PDB entry 8TPA | electron microscopy, 3.00 A resolution | chains A and H of the 12 polymer chains in the assembly

== Chain A ==
Molecule: Hemagglutinin HA1 chain
Source organism: Influenza A virus (A/New Caledonia/20/1999(H1N1))
Reference sequence: Q6WG00 (Q6WG00_9INFA); the construct lacks a stretch of the UniProt sequence, so the offset changes along the chain: -6 to 54 = UniProt 1-61; 55-83 = UniProt 63-91; 84-95 = UniProt 93-104; 96-135 = UniProt 106-145; 2 more segments
Chain sequence (343 residues; each row starts with the number of its first residue; a row labelled like 135A-135C holds insertion residues (135A, then the next letters in order); numbers below 1 keep their minus sign (Met-6 is residue -6)):
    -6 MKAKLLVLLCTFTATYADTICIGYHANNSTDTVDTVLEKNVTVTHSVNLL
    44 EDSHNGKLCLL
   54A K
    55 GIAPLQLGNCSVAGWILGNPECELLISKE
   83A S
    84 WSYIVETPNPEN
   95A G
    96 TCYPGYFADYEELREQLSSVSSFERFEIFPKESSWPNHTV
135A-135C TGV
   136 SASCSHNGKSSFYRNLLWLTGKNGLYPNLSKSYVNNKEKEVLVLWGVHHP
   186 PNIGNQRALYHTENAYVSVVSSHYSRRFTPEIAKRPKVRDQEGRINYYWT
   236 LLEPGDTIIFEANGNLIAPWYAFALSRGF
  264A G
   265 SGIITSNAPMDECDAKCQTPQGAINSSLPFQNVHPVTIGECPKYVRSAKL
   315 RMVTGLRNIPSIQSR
Not modelled in the structure: -6 to 10, 326-329
Disulfide bonds: Cys52-Cys277, Cys64-Cys76, Cys97-Cys139, Cys281-Cys305
Covalent attachments: N-acetylglucosamine (NAG) linked to Asn63, Asn95, Asn132, Asn163, Asn289

== Chain H ==
Molecule: Heavy chain of Fab 2-2-1G06
Source organism: Homo sapiens
Notes: antibody fragment or engineered binder
Chain sequence (126 residues; each row starts with the number of its first residue; a row labelled like 35A-35B holds insertion residues (35A, then the next letters in order)):
     1 QVQLRESGPGLVKPSQTLSLTCTVSGDSISNGGLY
35A-35B WN
    36 WIRQRPGRGLEWIGYIYYNGVTTYNPSLRSRIAISLETAKNQLSLRL
82A-82C SSV
    83 SAADTAIYYCAREGWVPD
100A-100H YGGRNYYL
   101 DFWGQGTLVTVSS
Disulfide bonds: Cys22-Cys92

== Chain A / chain H interface ==
Pairs across the interface (21):
  Asp45(A) with Arg100D(H), hydrogen bond (backbone-side chain)
  His47(A) with Tyr35(H); Tyr52(H), hydrogen bond; Asn54(H); Arg100D(H)
  Gly49(A) with Val56(H)
  Lys50(A) with Val56(H)
  Pro273(A) with Val56(H), hydrophobic
  Gln285(A) with Tyr100F(H), hydrogen bond
  Asn296(A) with Trp97(H); Arg100D(H), hydrogen bond (backbone-side chain)
  Val297(A) with Arg100D(H)
  His298(A) with Gly100B(H), hydrogen bond (side chain-backbone)
  Pro299(A) with Gly100B(H); Gly100C(H)
  Tyr308(A) with Pro99(H); Asp100(H), hydrogen bond (side chain-backbone); Gly100C(H)
  Arg310(A) with Asp100(H), salt bridge; Tyr100A(H)
  Ser311(A) with Pro99(H)
Other interface residues (no listed pair), chain A (15 interface residues in all): Asn48, Ala312
Other interface residues (no listed pair), chain H (14 interface residues in all): Thr57, Thr58

== Overview ==
15 residues of chain A face 14 of chain H across their interface; the contacts include 6 hydrogen bonds and 1
salt bridge. Polar pairs include Arg310(A)-Asp100(H), Asp45(A)-Arg100D(H) and His47(A)-Tyr52(H).
N-acetylglucosamine is covalently linked to Asn63(A), Asn95(A), Asn132(A), Asn163(A) and Asn289(A).
Chain A is Hemagglutinin HA1 chain (Influenza A virus (A/New Caledonia/20/1999(H1N1))) and chain H is Heavy
chain of Fab 2-2-1G06 (Homo sapiens); the structure, H1 hemagglutinin (NC99) in complex with
medial-junction-targeting Fab 2-2-1G06, was determined by electron microscopy (same publication as 8TP6, 8TP7
and 8TP9).
